4BY7 - chains B and C of the 16 polymer chains in the assembly; structure by X-ray diffraction, 3.15 A resolution.

[Chain B]
Protein: DNA-directed RNA polymerase II subunit RPB2
Source organism: Saccharomyces cerevisiae
Notes: EC 2.7.7.6
Reference sequence: P08518 (RPB2_YEAST); numbering as in UniProt (aligned over 1-1224)
Sequence (1224 residues; row label = number of the first residue in the row):
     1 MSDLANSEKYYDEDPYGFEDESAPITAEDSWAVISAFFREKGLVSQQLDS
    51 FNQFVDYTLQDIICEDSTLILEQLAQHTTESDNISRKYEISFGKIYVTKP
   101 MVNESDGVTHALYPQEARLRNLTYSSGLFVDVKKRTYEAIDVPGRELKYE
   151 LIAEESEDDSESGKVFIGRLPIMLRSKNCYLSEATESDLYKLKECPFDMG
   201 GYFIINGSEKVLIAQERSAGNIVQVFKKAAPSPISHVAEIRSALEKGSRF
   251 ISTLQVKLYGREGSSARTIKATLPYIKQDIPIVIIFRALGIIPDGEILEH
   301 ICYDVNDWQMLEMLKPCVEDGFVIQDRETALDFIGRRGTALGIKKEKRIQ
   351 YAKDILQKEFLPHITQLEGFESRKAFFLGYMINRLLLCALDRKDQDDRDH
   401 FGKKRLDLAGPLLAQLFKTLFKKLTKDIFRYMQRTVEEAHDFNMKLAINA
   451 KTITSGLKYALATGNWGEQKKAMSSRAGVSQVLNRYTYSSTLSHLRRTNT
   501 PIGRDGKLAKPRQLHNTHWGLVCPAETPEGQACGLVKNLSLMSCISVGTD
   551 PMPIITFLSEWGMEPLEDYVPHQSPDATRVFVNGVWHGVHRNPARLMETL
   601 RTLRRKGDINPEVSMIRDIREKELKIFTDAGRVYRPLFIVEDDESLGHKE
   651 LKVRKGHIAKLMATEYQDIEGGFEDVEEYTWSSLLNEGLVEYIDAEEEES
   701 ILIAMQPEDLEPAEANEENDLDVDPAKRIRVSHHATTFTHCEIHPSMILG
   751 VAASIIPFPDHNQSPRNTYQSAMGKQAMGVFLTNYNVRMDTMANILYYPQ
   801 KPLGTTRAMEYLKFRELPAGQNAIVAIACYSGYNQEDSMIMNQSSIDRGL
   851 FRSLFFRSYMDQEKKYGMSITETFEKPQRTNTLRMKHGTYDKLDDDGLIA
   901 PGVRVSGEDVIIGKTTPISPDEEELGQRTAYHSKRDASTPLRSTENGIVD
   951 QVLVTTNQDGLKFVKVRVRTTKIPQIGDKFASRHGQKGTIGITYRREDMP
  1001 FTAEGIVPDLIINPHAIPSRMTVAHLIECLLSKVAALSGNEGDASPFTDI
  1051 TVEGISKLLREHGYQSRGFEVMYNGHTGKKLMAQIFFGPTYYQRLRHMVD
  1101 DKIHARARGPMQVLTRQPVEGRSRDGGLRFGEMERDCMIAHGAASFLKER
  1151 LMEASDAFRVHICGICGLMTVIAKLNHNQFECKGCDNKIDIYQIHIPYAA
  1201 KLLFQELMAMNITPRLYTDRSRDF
Unresolved in the structure: 1-19, 71-89, 135-163, 438-445, 503-508, 669-677, 716-721, 920-932
Bound ions: Zn2+: Cys-1163, Cys-1166, Cys-1182, Cys-1185

[Chain C]
Protein: DNA-directed RNA polymerase II subunit RPB3
Source organism: Saccharomyces cerevisiae
Reference sequence: P16370 (RPB3_YEAST); residues 1-318 here = UniProt positions 1-318
Sequence (318 residues; row label = number of the first residue in the row):
     1 MSEEGPQVKIREASKDNVDFILSNVDLAMANSLRRVMIAEIPTLAIDSVE
    51 VETNTTVLADEFIAHRLGLIPLQSMDIEQLEYSRDCFCEDHCDKCSVVLT
   101 LQAFGESESTTNVYSKDLVIVSNLMGRNIGHPIIQDKEGNGVLICKLRKG
   151 QELKLTCVAKKGIAKEHAKWGPAAAIEFEYDPWNKLKHTDYWYEQDSAKE
   201 WPQSKNCEYEDPPNEGDPFDYKAQADTFYMNVESVGSIPVDQVVVRGIDT
   251 LQKKVASILLALTQMDQDKVNFASGDNNTASNMLGSNEDVMMTGAEQDPY
   301 SNASQMGNTGSGGYDNAW
Unresolved in the structure: 1-2, 269-318
Bound ions: Zn2+: Cys-86, Cys-88, Cys-92, Cys-95
Curated features (UniProtKB/Swiss-Prot):
  - binding site (Zn(2+)): Cys-86, Cys-88, Cys-92, Cys-95
  - modified residue: Ser-2 (N-acetylserine)

[How chain B and chain C interact]
Pairs across the interface (83):
  Asn-786(B) / Val-57(C)
  Tyr-797(B) / Glu-61(C)
  Tyr-797(B) / Phe-62(C)
  Tyr-798(B) / Phe-62(C)  hydrophobic
  Tyr-798(B) / His-65(C)
  Tyr-798(B) / Arg-66(C)  hydrogen bond
  Ser-844(B) / Ala-168(C)
  Asp-847(B) / His-65(C)
  Asp-847(B) / His-167(C)  hydrogen bond (backbone-side chain)
  Asp-847(B) / Ala-168(C)  hydrogen bond (side chain-backbone)
  Arg-848(B) / His-65(C)
  Arg-848(B) / Leu-69(C)
  Arg-848(B) / Ala-168(C)
  Gly-849(B) / His-65(C)
  Arg-852(B) / His-65(C)
  Leu-854(B) / Ala-59(C)  hydrophobic
  Leu-854(B) / Glu-61(C)
  Arg-969(B) / Asp-60(C)  salt bridge
  Arg-969(B) / Glu-61(C)  salt bridge
  Thr-970(B) / Glu-61(C)
  Thr-971(B) / Glu-61(C)  hydrogen bond
  Arg-995(B) / Lys-165(C)
  Arg-996(B) / Ile-38(C)
  Arg-996(B) / Ala-173(C)  hydrogen bond (side chain-backbone)
  Arg-996(B) / Ala-174(C)  hydrogen bond (side chain-backbone)
  Arg-996(B) / Ala-175(C)
  Glu-997(B) / Arg-34(C)  hydrogen bond (backbone-side chain)
  Glu-997(B) / Arg-35(C)
  Glu-997(B) / Ile-38(C)
  Glu-997(B) / Ala-39(C)
  Asp-998(B) / Arg-35(C)  salt bridge
  Phe-1001(B) / Arg-34(C)
  Phe-1001(B) / Phe-178(C)  hydrophobic
  Ala-1003(B) / Glu-177(C)
  Ala-1003(B) / Phe-178(C)  hydrogen bond (backbone-backbone)
  Ala-1003(B) / Glu-179(C)
  Glu-1004(B) / Glu-177(C)
  Gly-1005(B) / Ala-175(C)
  Gly-1005(B) / Ile-176(C)
  Arg-1060(B) / Lys-199(C)
  Arg-1060(B) / Pro-202(C)
  Gly-1063(B) / Pro-202(C)
  Tyr-1064(B) / Pro-202(C)
  Gln-1065(B) / Glu-200(C)
  Gln-1065(B) / Trp-201(C)
  Gln-1065(B) / Pro-202(C)
  Arg-1067(B) / Trp-192(C)
  Arg-1067(B) / Glu-194(C)  salt bridge
  Phe-1069(B) / Trp-192(C)  hydrophobic
  Phe-1069(B) / Trp-201(C)  hydrophobic
  Glu-1070(B) / Trp-201(C)
  Val-1071(B) / Tyr-191(C)  hydrophobic
  Tyr-1073(B) / Phe-178(C)
  Tyr-1073(B) / Glu-179(C)
  Tyr-1073(B) / Tyr-180(C)  hydrophobic
  Gly-1075(B) / Asn-31(C)
  Gly-1075(B) / Arg-34(C)
  Gly-1075(B) / Arg-35(C)  hydrogen bond (backbone-side chain)
  His-1076(B) / Asn-31(C)  hydrogen bond (backbone-side chain)
  Thr-1077(B) / Leu-27(C)
  Thr-1077(B) / Asn-31(C)  hydrogen bond (backbone-side chain)
  Gly-1078(B) / Leu-27(C)
  Gly-1078(B) / Asn-31(C)
  Gly-1078(B) / Phe-178(C)
  Gly-1078(B) / Tyr-180(C)
  Lys-1079(B) / Leu-27(C)
  Lys-1079(B) / Tyr-180(C)
  Lys-1079(B) / His-188(C)
  Lys-1080(B) / Tyr-180(C)  hydrogen bond (backbone-side chain)
  Lys-1080(B) / Asp-181(C)  salt bridge
  Lys-1080(B) / Asn-184(C)  hydrogen bond
  Lys-1080(B) / His-188(C)
  Leu-1081(B) / His-188(C)
  Leu-1081(B) / Thr-189(C)  hydrogen bond (backbone-side chain)
  Met-1082(B) / Lys-187(C)
  Met-1082(B) / His-188(C)
  Met-1082(B) / Thr-189(C)  hydrogen bond (backbone-side chain)
  Met-1082(B) / Asp-190(C)  hydrogen bond (backbone-backbone)
  Gln-1084(B) / Thr-189(C)  hydrogen bond
  Gln-1084(B) / Asp-190(C)  hydrogen bond (side chain-backbone)
  Gln-1084(B) / Tyr-191(C)
  Gln-1084(B) / Trp-192(C)
  Gln-1084(B) / Trp-201(C)
Interface residues without a listed pair, chain B (43 interface residues in all): Tyr-785, Ile-948, Met-999, Asn-1074, Ala-1083

[In short]
43 residues of chain B face 38 of chain C across their interface, with 18 hydrogen bonds and 5 salt bridges.
Polar contacts include Arg-969(B)/Asp-60(C), Arg-969(B)/Glu-61(C) and Asp-998(B)/Arg-35(C). Cys-1163(B),
Cys-1166(B), Cys-1182(B) and Cys-1185(B) form the Zn2+ site. UniProt lists 4 Zn2+-binding residues on chain C.
Chain B is DNA-directed RNA polymerase II subunit RPB2 and chain C is DNA-directed RNA polymerase II subunit
RPB3, both from Saccharomyces cerevisiae; the structure, elongating RNA Polymerase II-Bye1 TLD complex, was
determined by X-ray diffraction (same publication as 4BXX, 4BXZ and 4BY1).
